Entry 7JHH (electron microscopy, 3.92 A resolution); this record covers chains A and B of the 7 polymer chains in the assembly.

== Chain A ==
Protein: 5'-AMP-activated protein kinase catalytic subunit alpha-1
Organism: Homo sapiens
Notes: EC 2.7.11.1, 2.7.11.27, 2.7.11.31, 2.7.11.26
UniProt: Q13131 (AAPK1_HUMAN); residues 13-550 here correspond to UniProt positions 22-559 (UniProt number = residue number + 9)
Sequence (484 residues; numbered 13 to 550; 54 numbers in that range are skipped by the numbering (no residue carries them; nothing is unmodelled there); the number before each row is that of its first residue):
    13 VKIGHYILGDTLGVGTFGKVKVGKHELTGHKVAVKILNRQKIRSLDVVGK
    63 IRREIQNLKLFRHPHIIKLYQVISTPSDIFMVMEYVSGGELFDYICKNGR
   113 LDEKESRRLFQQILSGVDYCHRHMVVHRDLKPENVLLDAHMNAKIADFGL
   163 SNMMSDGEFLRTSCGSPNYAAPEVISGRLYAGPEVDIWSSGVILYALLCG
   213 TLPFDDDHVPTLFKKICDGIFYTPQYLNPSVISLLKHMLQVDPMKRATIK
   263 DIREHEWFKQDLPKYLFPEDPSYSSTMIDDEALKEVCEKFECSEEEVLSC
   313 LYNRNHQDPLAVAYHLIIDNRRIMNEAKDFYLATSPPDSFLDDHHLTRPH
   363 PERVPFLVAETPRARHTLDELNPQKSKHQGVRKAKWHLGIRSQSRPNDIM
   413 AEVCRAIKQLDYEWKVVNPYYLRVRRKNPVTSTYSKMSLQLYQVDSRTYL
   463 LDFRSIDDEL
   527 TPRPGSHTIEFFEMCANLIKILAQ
Unresolved in the structure: 285-389
Curated features (UniProtKB/Swiss-Prot):
  - active site: D141 (Proton acceptor)
  - binding site (ATP): L24 to V32, K47
  - modified residue: T23 (Phosphothreonine), T174 (Phosphothreonine), T260 (Phosphothreonine), T346 (Phosphothreonine), S347 (Phosphoserine), S351 (Phosphoserine), T359 (Phosphothreonine), T373 (Phosphothreonine), S388 (Phosphoserine), S458 (Phosphoserine)

== Chain B ==
Protein: 5'-AMP-activated protein kinase subunit beta-2
Organism: Homo sapiens
UniProt: O43741 (AAKB2_HUMAN); residues 75-272 here = UniProt positions 75-272
Sequence (198 residues; each row starts with the number of its first residue):
    75 MARPTVIRWSEGGKEVFISGSFNNWSTKIPLIKSHNDFVAILDLPEGEHQ
   125 YKFFVDGQWVHDPSEPVVTSQLGTINNLIHVKKSDFEVFDALKLDSMESS
   175 ETSCRDLSSSPPGPYGQEMYAFRSAARFKSPPILPPHLLQVILNKDTNIS
   225 CDPALLPEPNHVMLNHLYALSIKDSVMVLSATHRYKKKYVTTLLYKPI
Unresolved in the structure: 75-179
Construct notes: conflict M75 (Gln in O43741), A199 (Glu in O43741), A200 (Glu in O43741)
Curated features (UniProtKB/Swiss-Prot):
  - modified residue: S95 (Phosphoserine), S108 (Phosphoserine), T148 (Phosphothreonine), S158 (Phosphoserine), S170 (Phosphoserine), S174 (Phosphoserine), S184 (Phosphoserine)
  - mutagenesis: H235 (H235A: Results in an AMPK enzyme that is activable by phosphorylation but has significantly increased rate of dephosphorylation in phosphatase assays)

== Interface between chain A and chain B ==
Contacting residue pairs (70; chain A residue first):
  Q391(A) - P227(B)
  R394(A) - K247(B)
  A396(A) - L244(B)  hydrophobic
  K397(A) - I216(B)
  K397(A) - L217(B)
  K397(A) - L244(B)
  W398(A) - V215(B)
  W398(A) - I216(B)
  W398(A) - K219(B)
  W398(A) - Y242(B)
  W398(A) - A243(B)
  W398(A) - V252(B)
  H399(A) - L241(B)
  H399(A) - Y242(B)
  H399(A) - A243(B)  hydrogen bond (backbone-backbone)
  L400(A) - L212(B)  hydrophobic
  L400(A) - I216(B)  hydrophobic
  L400(A) - H240(B)
  L400(A) - L241(B)
  N409(A) - R197(B)
  N409(A) - R201(B)
  N409(A) - F202(B)
  M412(A) - F196(B)
  M412(A) - R197(B)
  A413(A) - R197(B)
  C416(A) - A195(B)
  Y424(A) - E192(B)
  E425(A) - G190(B)
  W426(A) - G190(B)
  W426(A) - Q191(B)  hydrogen bond (backbone-backbone)
  W426(A) - E192(B)
  W426(A) - A195(B)
  K427(A) - D180(B)  hydrogen bond (side chain-backbone)
  K427(A) - S183(B)
  K427(A) - P185(B)
  K427(A) - G187(B)
  K427(A) - G190(B)
  V428(A) - P185(B)
  V429(A) - P186(B)
  P431(A) - R201(B)
  Y432(A) - K203(B)
  R435(A) - D180(B)  salt bridge
  R435(A) - S183(B)  hydrogen bond
  K448(A) - D180(B)  salt bridge
  L453(A) - P205(B)
  Y454(A) - P205(B)
  Y454(A) - P206(B)
  Q455(A) - S204(B)
  Q455(A) - P205(B)
  Q455(A) - P206(B)  hydrogen bond (backbone-backbone)
  Q455(A) - I207(B)
  V456(A) - L208(B)  hydrophobic
  Y461(A) - P205(B)  hydrophobic
  D464(A) - H240(B)  salt bridge
  F465(A) - N239(B)
  F465(A) - H240(B)
  F465(A) - L241(B)  hydrophobic
  S467(A) - N239(B)
  I468(A) - D180(B)
  E471(A) - S182(B)  hydrogen bond
  T534(A) - H257(B)  hydrogen bond
  I535(A) - T266(B)
  I535(A) - L268(B)  hydrophobic
  F538(A) - L253(B)  hydrophobic
  F538(A) - S254(B)
  F538(A) - A255(B)
  F538(A) - T266(B)
  F538(A) - L268(B)  hydrophobic
  A542(A) - K270(B)
  K546(A) - I272(B)
Interface residues without a listed pair, chain A (47 interface residues in all): D410, K420, D423, R437, Y446, Q452, L462, R466, F537, E539, C541
Interface residues without a listed pair, chain B (47 interface residues in all): L181, Y194, I223, M251, L267

== In short ==
The chain A/chain B interface involves 47 residues from each chain; the contacts include 7 hydrogen bonds and
3 salt bridges. Polar pairs include R435(A)-D180(B), K448(A)-D180(B) and D464(A)-H240(B).
Here chain A is 5'-AMP-activated protein kinase catalytic subunit alpha-1 and chain B is 5'-AMP-activated
protein kinase subunit beta-2, both from Homo sapiens. Entry 7JHH (Cryo-EM structure of ATP-bound fully
inactive AMPK in complex with Fab and nanobody) was determined by electron microscopy together with 7M74, 7JIJ
and 7JHG from the same study.
